4F5S - chain A; structure by X-ray diffraction, 2.47 A resolution.

Chain A:
Protein: Serum albumin
Source organism: Bos taurus
Notes: fragment: Mature form of BSA
UniProt: P02769 (ALBU_BOVIN); residues 1-583 here correspond to UniProt positions 25-607 (UniProt number = residue number + 24)
Sequence (583 residues; numbered 1 to 583; the number before each row is that of its first residue):
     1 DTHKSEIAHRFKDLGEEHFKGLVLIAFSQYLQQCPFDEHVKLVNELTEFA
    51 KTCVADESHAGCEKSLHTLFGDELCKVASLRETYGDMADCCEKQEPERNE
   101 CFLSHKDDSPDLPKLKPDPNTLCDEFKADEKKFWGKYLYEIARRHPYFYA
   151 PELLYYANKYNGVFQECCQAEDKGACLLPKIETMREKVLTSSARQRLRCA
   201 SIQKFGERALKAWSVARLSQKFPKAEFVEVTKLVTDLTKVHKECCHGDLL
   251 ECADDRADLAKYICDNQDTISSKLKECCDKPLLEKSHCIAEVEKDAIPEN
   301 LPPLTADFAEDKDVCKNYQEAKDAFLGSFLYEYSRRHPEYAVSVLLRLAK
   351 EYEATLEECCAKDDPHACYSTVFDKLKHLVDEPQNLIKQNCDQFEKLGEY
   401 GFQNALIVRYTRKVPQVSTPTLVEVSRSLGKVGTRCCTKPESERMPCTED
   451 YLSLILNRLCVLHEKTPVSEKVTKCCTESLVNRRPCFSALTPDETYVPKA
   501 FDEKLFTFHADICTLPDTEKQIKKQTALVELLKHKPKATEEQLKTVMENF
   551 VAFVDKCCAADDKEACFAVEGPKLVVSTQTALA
Differences from the reference sequence: variant T190 (Ala214 in P02769)
Disulfide bonds: C53-C62, C75-C91, C90-C101, C123-C168, C167-C176, C199-C245, C244-C252, C264-C278, C277-C288, C315-C360, C359-C368, C391-C437, C436-C447, C460-C476, C475-C486, C513-C558, C557-C566

In short:
Chain A is Serum albumin (Bos taurus); the structure, Crystal Structure of Bovine Serum Albumin, was
determined by X-ray diffraction together with 4F5T, 4F5U and 4F5V from the same study.
